Entry 5JHW (X-ray diffraction, 2.35 A resolution); this record covers chains A and C of the 4 polymer chains in the assembly.

# Chain A
Name: Growth/differentiation factor 11
Source organism: Homo sapiens
UniProtKB: O95390 (GDF11_HUMAN); residues 1-109 here correspond to UniProt positions 299-407 (UniProt number = residue number + 298)
Chain sequence (109 residues; numbered 1 to 109; the number before each row is that of its first residue):
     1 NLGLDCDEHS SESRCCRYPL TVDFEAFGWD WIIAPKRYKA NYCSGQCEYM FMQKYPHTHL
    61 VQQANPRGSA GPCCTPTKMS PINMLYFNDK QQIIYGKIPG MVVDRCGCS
Disulfide bonds: Cys6-Cys16, Cys15-Cys74, Cys43-Cys106, Cys47-Cys108
Ligand contacts:
  - citrate anion (FLC), molecule 1: Ser13, Arg14, Glu48
  - citrate anion (FLC), molecule 2: Thr21, Arg37, Tyr38, Lys39
Reported in the primary citation:
  - self-association interface (contacts with another copy of this molecule); pairs are residue here / residue on that copy: Tyr55-Met79 (hydrophobic contact)
  - contacts within the chain: Tyr49-Gln62 (backbone contact), Lys54-Tyr55 (hydrophobic contact)

# Chain C
Name: Follistatin
Source organism: Homo sapiens
UniProtKB: P19883 (FST_HUMAN); residues 1-288 here correspond to UniProt positions 30-317 (UniProt number = residue number + 29)
Chain sequence (288 residues; each row starts with the number of its first residue):
     1 GNCWLRQAKN GRCQVLYKTE LSKEECCSTG RLSTSWTEED VNDNTLFKWM IFNGGAPNCI
    61 PCKETCENVD CGPGKKCRMN KKNKPRCVCA PDCSNITWKG PVCGLDGKTY RNECALLKAR
   121 CKEQPELEVQ YQGRCKKTCR DVFCPGSSTC VVDQTNNAYC VTCNRICPEP ASSEQYLCGN
   181 DGVTYSSACH LRKATCLLGR SIGLAYEGKC IKAKSCEDIQ CTGGKKCLWD FKVGRGRCSL
   241 CDELCPDSKS DEPVCASDNA TYASECAMKE AACSSGVLLE VKHSGSCN
Unresolved in the structure: 173-174, 247-250
Disulfide bonds: Cys3-Cys26, Cys13-Cys59, Cys27-Cys62, Cys66-Cys77, Cys71-Cys87, Cys89-Cys121, Cys93-Cys114, Cys103-Cys135, Cys139-Cys150, Cys144-Cys160, Cys163-Cys196, Cys167-Cys189, Cys178-Cys210, Cys216-Cys227, Cys221-Cys238, Cys241-Cys273, Cys245-Cys266, Cys255-Cys287
Ligand contacts: citrate anion (FLC): Leu228, Arg237, Cys238, Ser239, Lys269, Ala272, Cys273, Leu278, Glu280
Curated features (UniProtKB/Swiss-Prot):
  - glycosylation (N-linked (GlcNAc...) asparagine): Asn95, Asn259

# Chain A / chain C interface
Contacting residue pairs - 10 pairs, chain A then chain C:
  Trp29(A) - Phe47(C)  hydrophobic
  Trp31(A) - Lys48(C)
  Trp31(A) - Phe52(C)  hydrophobic
  Met84(A) - Phe52(C)  hydrophobic
  Tyr86(A) - Phe52(C)
  Asn88(A) - Asn53(C)
  Asp89(A) - Trp49(C)
  Asp89(A) - Asn53(C)  hydrogen bond (backbone-side chain)
  Ile98(A) - Ile51(C)  hydrophobic
  Ile98(A) - Phe52(C)  hydrophobic
Interface residues without a listed pair, chain C (8 interface residues in all): Arg12, Asn44

# In short
7 residues of chain A face 8 of chain C across their interface, with 1 hydrogen bond. The hydrogen-bonded pair
is Asp89(A)-Asn53(C). Ligands of chain A: citrate anion. Bound to chain C: citrate anion. The paper reports a
self-association interface involving Tyr55(A); contacts within the chain involving Tyr49(A), Gln62(A) and
Lys54(A) among others.
Chain A is Growth/differentiation factor 11 and chain C is Follistatin, both from Homo sapiens; the structure,
Crystal Structure of the GDF11:Follistatin 288 complex, was determined by X-ray diffraction, deposited
together with 5JI1 and 5UHM.
